Entry 9LNG (electron microscopy, 2.45 A resolution); this record covers chains B and E of the 9 polymer chains in the assembly.

== Chain B ==
Name: Fusion glycoprotein F0
Source organism: Henipavirus nipahense
Reference sequence: Q9IH63 (FUS_NIPAV); residue numbers follow UniProt; this construct covers 27-488
Sequence (495 residues; numbered 27 to 521; the number before each row is that of its first residue):
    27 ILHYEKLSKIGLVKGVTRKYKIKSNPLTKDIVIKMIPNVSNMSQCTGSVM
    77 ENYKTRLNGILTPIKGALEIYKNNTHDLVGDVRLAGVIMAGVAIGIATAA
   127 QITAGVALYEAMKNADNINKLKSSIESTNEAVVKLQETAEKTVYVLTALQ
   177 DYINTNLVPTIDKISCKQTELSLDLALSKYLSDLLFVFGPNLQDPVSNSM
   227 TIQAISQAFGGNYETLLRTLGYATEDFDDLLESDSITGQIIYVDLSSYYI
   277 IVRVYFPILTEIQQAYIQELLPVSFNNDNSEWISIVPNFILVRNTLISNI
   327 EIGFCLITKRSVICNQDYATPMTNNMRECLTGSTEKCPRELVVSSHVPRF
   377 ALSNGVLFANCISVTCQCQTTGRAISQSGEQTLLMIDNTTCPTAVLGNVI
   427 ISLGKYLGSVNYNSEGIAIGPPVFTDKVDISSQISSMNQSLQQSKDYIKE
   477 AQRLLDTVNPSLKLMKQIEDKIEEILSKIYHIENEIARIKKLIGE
Unresolved in the structure: 105-111, 471-521
Sequence notes: expression tag (489-521)
Disulfides: Cys71-Cys192, Cys331-Cys340, Cys355-Cys363, Cys387-Cys392, Cys394-Cys417
Swiss-Prot annotation at these positions:
  - region: Leu110 to Leu134 (Fusion peptide)
  - site: Arg109, Leu110 (Cleavage)
  - glycosylation (N-linked (GlcNAc...) asparagine): Asn64, Asn67, Asn99, Asn414, Asn464
  - natural variant: Thr250 (T250I: In strain: Isolate NiV/MY/99/VRI-0626), Met348 (M348T: In strain: Isolate Malaysian flying-fox)

== Chain E ==
Name: Fab NiF03-3C9 heavy chain
Source organism: Mus musculus
Notes: antibody fragment or engineered binder
Sequence (222 residues; each row starts with the number of its first residue):
     1 EVQLQQSGPELVKPGASMKIACKASGYSFTDYTMNWVKQSHGKNLEWIGL
    51 INPYIGGTNYNQKFKGKATLTVDKSSSTAYMELLSLTFEDSAVYYCARDP
   101 SRAMDYWGQGTSVTVSSASTKGPSVFPLAPSSKSTSGGTAALGCLVKDYF
   151 PEPVTVSWNSGALTSGVHTFPAVLQSSGLYSLSSVVTVPSSSLGTQTYIC
   201 NVNHKPSNTKVDKKVEPKSCDK
Unresolved in the structure: 1, 119-222
Disulfides: Cys22-Cys96

== Interface between chain B and chain E ==
Pairs across the interface (9; chain B residue first):
  Ser371(B) with Tyr54(E), hydrogen bond (backbone-side chain); Ile55(E)
  His372(B) with Tyr54(E); Ile55(E)
  Arg375(B) with Tyr54(E)
  Thr391(B) with Ser28(E)
  Gly423(B) with Ser28(E); Asp31(E)
  Asn424(B) with Asp31(E), hydrogen bond
Other interface residues (no listed pair), chain B (7 interface residues in all): Val373
Other interface residues (no listed pair), chain E (5 interface residues in all): Tyr32

== Overview ==
Chain B and chain E form an interface of 7 and 5 residues respectively, with 2 hydrogen bonds. Polar contacts
include Ser371(B)-Tyr54(E) and Asn424(B)-Asp31(E).
Here chain B is Fusion glycoprotein F0 (Henipavirus nipahense) and chain E is Fab NiF03-3C9 heavy chain (Mus
musculus). Entry 9LNG (An antibody target the fusion protein of Nipah virus) was determined by electron
microscopy.
